8RN8 - chains A and B of the 6 polymer chains in the assembly; structure by electron microscopy, 2.92 A resolution.

# Chain A
Name: Polymerase acidic protein
From: Influenza B virus (B/Memphis/13/2003)
Notes: EC 3.1.-.-
Reference sequence: Q5V8Z9 (Q5V8Z9_9INFB); numbering as in UniProt (aligned over 1-726)
Amino-acid sequence (726 residues; each row starts with the number of its first residue):
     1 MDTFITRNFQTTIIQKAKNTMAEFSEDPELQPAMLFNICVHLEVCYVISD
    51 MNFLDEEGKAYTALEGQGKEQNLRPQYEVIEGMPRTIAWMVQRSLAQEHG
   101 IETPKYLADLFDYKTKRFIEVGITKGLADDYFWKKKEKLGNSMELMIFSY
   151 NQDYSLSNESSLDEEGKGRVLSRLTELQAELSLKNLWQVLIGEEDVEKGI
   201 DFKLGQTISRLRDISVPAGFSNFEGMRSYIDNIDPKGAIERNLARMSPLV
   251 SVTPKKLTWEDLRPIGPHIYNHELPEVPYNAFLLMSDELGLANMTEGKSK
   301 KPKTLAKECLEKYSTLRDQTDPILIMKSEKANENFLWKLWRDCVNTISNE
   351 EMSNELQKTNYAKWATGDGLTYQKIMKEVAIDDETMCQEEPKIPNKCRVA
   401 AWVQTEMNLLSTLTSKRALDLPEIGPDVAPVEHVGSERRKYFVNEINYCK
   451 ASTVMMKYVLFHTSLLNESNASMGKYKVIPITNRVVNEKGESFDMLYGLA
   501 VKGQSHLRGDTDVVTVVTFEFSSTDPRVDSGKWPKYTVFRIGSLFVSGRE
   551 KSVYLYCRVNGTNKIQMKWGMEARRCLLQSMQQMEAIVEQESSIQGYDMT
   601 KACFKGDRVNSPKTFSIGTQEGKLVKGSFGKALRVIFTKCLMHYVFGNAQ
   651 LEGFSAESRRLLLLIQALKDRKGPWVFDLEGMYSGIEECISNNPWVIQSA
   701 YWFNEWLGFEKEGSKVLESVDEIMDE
Disordered / not traced: 62-71, 717-726
Bound ions: Mg2+ near Asp109 (its only coordinating residue here)
What the authors report for this chain:
  - self-association interface (contacts with another copy of this molecule); pairs are residue here / residue on that copy: Lys338-Asp382 (salt bridge), Lys358-Glu378 (salt bridge), Asn332, Phe335, Tyr361, Tyr361, Trp364, Ile375
  - conformationally variable residues (loop rearrangement): Gln357 to Tyr372, Gln504 to Val513
  - mutagenesis - K631A/R634A: decreased catalytic activity

# Chain B
Name: RNA-directed RNA polymerase catalytic subunit
From: Influenza B virus (B/Memphis/13/2003)
Notes: EC 2.7.7.48
Reference sequence: Q5V8Y6 (Q5V8Y6_9INFB); numbering as in UniProt (aligned over 1-752)
Amino-acid sequence (752 residues; numbered 1 to 752; the number before each row is that of its first residue):
     1 MNINPYFLFIDVPIQAAISTTFPYTGVPPYSHGTGTGYTIDTVIRTHEYS
    51 NKGKQYISDVTGCTMVDPTNGPLPEDNEPSAYAQLDCVLEALDRMDEEHP
   101 GLFQAASQNAMETLMVTTVDKLTQGRQTFDWTVCRNQPAATALNTTITSF
   151 RLNDLNGADKGGLIPFCQDIIDSLDRPEMTFFSVKNIKKKLPAKNRKGFL
   201 IKRIPMKVKDKITKVEYIKRALSLNTMTKDAERGKLKRRAIATAGIQIRG
   251 FVLVVENLAKNICENLEQSGLPVGGNEKKAKLSNAVAKMLSNCPPGGISM
   301 TVTGDNTKWNECLNPRIFLAMTERITRDSPIWFRDFCSIAPVLFSNKIAR
   351 LGKGFMITSKTKRLKAQIPCPDLFSIPLERYNEETRAKLKKLKPFFNEEG
   401 TASLSPGMMMGMFNMLSTVLGVAALGIKNIGNKEYLWDGLQSSDDFALFV
   451 NAKDEETCMEGINDFYRTCKLLGINMSKKKSYCNETGMFEFTSMFYRDGF
   501 VSNFAMELPSFGVAGVNESADMAIGMTIIKNNMINNGMGPATAQTAIQLF
   551 IADYRYTYKCHRGDSKVEGKRMKIIKELWENTKGRDGLLVADGGPNIYNL
   601 RNLHIPEIVLKYNLMDPEYKGRLLHPQNPFVGHLSIEGIKEADITPAHGP
   651 VKKMDYDAVSGTHSWRTKRNRSILNTDQRNMILEEQCYAKCCNLFEACFN
   701 SASYRKPVGQHSMLEAMAHRLRMDARLDYESGRMSKDDFEKAMAHLGEIG
   751 YI
Disordered / not traced: 188-201, 230-239, 633-654, 669-752
Bound ions: Mg2+ site 1 near Ser442 (its only coordinating residue here); Mg2+ site 2: Asp445, Glu490
What the authors report for this chain:
  - self-association interface (contacts with another copy of this molecule): Lys360 to Arg363

# Chain A / chain B interface
Contacting residue pairs (369; chain A residue first):
  Glu23(A) - Asn109(B)
  Phe24(A) - Asn109(B)
  Phe24(A) - Glu112(B)
  Phe24(A) - Thr113(B)  hydrogen bond (backbone-side chain)
  Met34(A) - Val116(B)  hydrophobic
  Arg85(A) - Ala105(B)
  Arg85(A) - Gln108(B)  hydrogen bond
  Arg85(A) - Asn109(B)  hydrogen bond
  Arg85(A) - Glu112(B)  salt bridge
  Thr86(A) - Pro100(B)
  Thr86(A) - Gly101(B)
  Thr86(A) - Ala105(B)
  Trp89(A) - Gln104(B)
  Trp89(A) - Ala105(B)
  Trp89(A) - Gln108(B)
  Met90(A) - Pro100(B)
  Arg93(A) - Gln104(B)
  Arg93(A) - Asp328(B)  salt bridge
  Lys105(A) - Arg327(B)
  Lys105(A) - Asp328(B)
  Lys105(A) - Ser329(B)  hydrogen bond (side chain-backbone)
  Lys105(A) - Pro330(B)
  Tyr106(A) - Met111(B)  hydrophobic
  Tyr106(A) - Pro330(B)
  Tyr106(A) - Trp332(B)  hydrogen bond
  Leu107(A) - Gln108(B)
  Val196(A) - Met115(B)
  Lys198(A) - Met115(B)
  Lys198(A) - Ile164(B)
  Gly199(A) - Met115(B)
  Gly199(A) - Ile164(B)
  Gly199(A) - Trp332(B)
  Ile200(A) - Trp332(B)
  Phe202(A) - Gln168(B)
  Phe202(A) - Ile171(B)  hydrophobic
  Phe202(A) - Phe251(B)  hydrophobic
  Phe202(A) - Phe336(B)  hydrophobic
  Phe202(A) - Ile339(B)  hydrophobic
  Lys203(A) - Gln168(B)  hydrogen bond (backbone-side chain)
  Lys203(A) - Ile171(B)
  Leu204(A) - Asp335(B)
  Leu204(A) - Ile339(B)  hydrophobic
  Gly205(A) - Asp175(B)
  Gln206(A) - Asp175(B)  hydrogen bond (backbone-side chain)
  Thr207(A) - Leu174(B)  hydrogen bond (side chain-backbone)
  Thr207(A) - Asp175(B)  hydrogen bond (backbone-side chain)
  Thr207(A) - Ile218(B)
  Ile208(A) - Leu174(B)  hydrophobic
  Ile208(A) - Leu343(B)  hydrophobic
  Arg210(A) - Asp59(B)  salt bridge
  Arg210(A) - Val60(B)
  Leu211(A) - Val60(B)  hydrophobic
  Leu211(A) - Asn346(B)
  Arg212(A) - Asp335(B)  salt bridge
  Arg212(A) - Ser338(B)  hydrogen bond
  Arg212(A) - Val342(B)
  Ile214(A) - Tyr56(B)  hydrogen bond (backbone-side chain)
  Ile214(A) - Arg316(B)  hydrogen bond (backbone-side chain)
  Ile214(A) - Asn346(B)
  Ser215(A) - Arg316(B)
  Ser215(A) - Leu319(B)
  Ser215(A) - Val342(B)
  Ser215(A) - Ser345(B)
  Val216(A) - Asp67(B)
  Val216(A) - Arg316(B)  hydrogen bond (backbone-side chain)
  Pro217(A) - Asp67(B)
  Pro217(A) - Thr69(B)
  Pro217(A) - Asn70(B)
  Ala218(A) - Asp67(B)
  Ala218(A) - Thr69(B)
  Ala218(A) - Asn70(B)  hydrogen bond (backbone-side chain)
  Phe220(A) - Leu85(B)  hydrophobic
  Phe223(A) - Leu319(B)  hydrophobic
  Phe223(A) - Glu323(B)
  Met226(A) - Leu319(B)  hydrophobic
  Met226(A) - Ala320(B)  hydrophobic
  Arg227(A) - Glu323(B)  salt bridge
  Arg227(A) - Ile331(B)
  Arg227(A) - Arg334(B)
  Arg227(A) - Asp335(B)  salt bridge
  Tyr229(A) - Leu85(B)  hydrophobic
  Tyr229(A) - Leu89(B)  hydrophobic
  Ile230(A) - Leu89(B)  hydrophobic
  Ile230(A) - Ala320(B)  hydrophobic
  Ile230(A) - Glu323(B)
  Ile230(A) - Arg324(B)
  Ile230(A) - Arg327(B)  hydrogen bond (backbone-side chain)
  Asp231(A) - Arg327(B)
  Asp231(A) - Arg334(B)  salt bridge
  Pro235(A) - Asp86(B)
  Pro235(A) - Leu89(B)
  Pro235(A) - Glu90(B)
  Pro235(A) - Asp93(B)
  Lys236(A) - Glu90(B)
  Gly237(A) - Glu90(B)  hydrogen bond (backbone-side chain)
  Ala238(A) - Asp86(B)
  Ala238(A) - Cys87(B)
  Ala238(A) - Glu90(B)  hydrogen bond (backbone-side chain)
  Ile239(A) - Cys87(B)
  Ile239(A) - Glu90(B)  hydrogen bond (backbone-side chain)
  Ile239(A) - Ile427(B)  hydrophobic
  Ile239(A) - Ile430(B)  hydrophobic
  Ile239(A) - Leu471(B)
  Glu240(A) - Gly431(B)  hydrogen bond (side chain-backbone)
  Asn242(A) - Leu73(B)
  Asn242(A) - Gln84(B)
  Asn242(A) - Asp86(B)  hydrogen bond
  Asn242(A) - Cys87(B)  hydrogen bond
  Asn242(A) - Leu471(B)
  Leu243(A) - Ile430(B)  hydrophobic
  Leu243(A) - Arg467(B)  hydrogen bond (backbone-side chain)
  Leu243(A) - Thr468(B)
  Leu243(A) - Leu471(B)  hydrophobic
  Arg245(A) - Leu73(B)
  Met246(A) - Arg467(B)  hydrogen bond (backbone-side chain)
  Met246(A) - Lys470(B)
  Ser247(A) - Arg467(B)  hydrogen bond (backbone-side chain)
  Pro248(A) - Arg467(B)
  Leu249(A) - Glu75(B)
  Leu249(A) - Asn77(B)  hydrogen bond (backbone-side chain)
  Val250(A) - Pro74(B)
  Val250(A) - Asp76(B)
  Val250(A) - Asn77(B)
  Val250(A) - Tyr466(B)  hydrophobic
  Val250(A) - Arg467(B)  hydrogen bond (backbone-side chain)
  Ser251(A) - Asn77(B)  hydrogen bond (backbone-side chain)
  Ser251(A) - Asn463(B)
  Ser251(A) - Tyr466(B)
  Ser251(A) - Lys478(B)  hydrogen bond (backbone-side chain)
  Val252(A) - Asn463(B)  hydrogen bond (backbone-side chain)
  Val252(A) - Tyr466(B)  hydrophobic
  Val252(A) - Lys478(B)  hydrogen bond (backbone-side chain)
  Thr253(A) - Lys478(B)
  Pro254(A) - Met459(B)  hydrophobic
  Lys256(A) - Glu455(B)  salt bridge
  Lys298(A) - Lys566(B)
  Lys298(A) - Glu568(B)
  Leu370(A) - Arg363(B)  hydrogen bond (backbone-side chain)
  Tyr372(A) - Ser359(B)
  Tyr372(A) - Lys360(B)
  Tyr372(A) - Arg363(B)
  Tyr372(A) - Leu364(B)
  Tyr372(A) - Lys365(B)
  Gln373(A) - Arg363(B)  hydrogen bond (backbone-backbone)
  Gln373(A) - Leu364(B)
  Gln373(A) - Lys365(B)  hydrogen bond (backbone-backbone)
  Lys374(A) - Lys365(B)
  Lys374(A) - Gln367(B)
  Ile375(A) - Leu364(B)  hydrophobic
  Ile375(A) - Lys365(B)  hydrogen bond (backbone-backbone)
  Ile375(A) - Ala366(B)
  Lys377(A) - Gln367(B)
  Lys377(A) - Pro369(B)
  Lys377(A) - Asp372(B)  salt bridge
  Ala380(A) - Ile357(B)  hydrophobic
  Ala380(A) - Ala366(B)  hydrophobic
  Ala380(A) - Arg380(B)  hydrogen bond (backbone-side chain)
  Ile381(A) - Ile376(B)  hydrophobic
  Ile381(A) - Arg380(B)  hydrogen bond (backbone-side chain)
  Asp383(A) - Lys362(B)  salt bridge
  Asp383(A) - Arg380(B)  hydrogen bond (backbone-side chain)
  Glu384(A) - Arg380(B)
  Thr385(A) - Lys362(B)
  Met386(A) - Ile357(B)
  Met386(A) - Thr358(B)
  Met386(A) - Ser359(B)
  Met386(A) - Leu364(B)  hydrophobic
  Met386(A) - Lys365(B)
  Met386(A) - Ala366(B)
  Met386(A) - Arg380(B)  hydrogen bond (backbone-side chain)
  Cys387(A) - Ile357(B)
  Cys387(A) - Thr358(B)  hydrogen bond (backbone-backbone)
  Cys387(A) - Arg380(B)
  Gln388(A) - Phe355(B)
  Gln388(A) - Met356(B)
  Gln388(A) - Ile357(B)
  Gln388(A) - Arg380(B)  hydrogen bond (backbone-backbone)
  Gln388(A) - Tyr381(B)
  Gln388(A) - Asn382(B)  hydrogen bond (side chain-backbone)
  Gln388(A) - Thr385(B)  hydrogen bond
  Glu389(A) - Met356(B)
  Glu389(A) - Thr358(B)
  Glu389(A) - Asn382(B)  hydrogen bond (backbone-side chain)
  Glu390(A) - Asn382(B)
  Glu390(A) - Glu383(B)
  Pro391(A) - Asn382(B)
  Pro391(A) - Glu384(B)
  Gln404(A) - Asn2(B)
  Gln404(A) - Ile3(B)  hydrogen bond (side chain-backbone)
  Met407(A) - Ile3(B)  hydrophobic
  Met407(A) - Pro5(B)  hydrophobic
  Asn408(A) - Met1(B)  hydrogen bond (side chain-backbone)
  Asn408(A) - Asn2(B)  hydrogen bond
  Asn408(A) - Ile3(B)  hydrogen bond (side chain-backbone)
  Ser411(A) - Ile3(B)
  Leu421(A) - Leu549(B)  hydrophobic
  Pro422(A) - Gln548(B)  hydrogen bond (backbone-side chain)
  Pro422(A) - Ile551(B)  hydrophobic
  Pro422(A) - Ala552(B)
  Pro422(A) - Arg555(B)
  Glu423(A) - Arg555(B)  salt bridge
  Glu423(A) - Arg562(B)  salt bridge
  Glu423(A) - Asn596(B)  hydrogen bond (backbone-side chain)
  Ile424(A) - Gln544(B)
  Ile424(A) - Ile547(B)  hydrophobic
  Ile424(A) - Gln548(B)
  Ile424(A) - Asn596(B)
  Ile424(A) - Tyr598(B)
  Ile424(A) - Asn599(B)
  Gly425(A) - Asn596(B)
  Gly425(A) - Ile597(B)
  Gly425(A) - Tyr598(B)  hydrogen bond (backbone-backbone)
  Gly425(A) - Asn599(B)  hydrogen bond (backbone-side chain)
  Pro426(A) - Asn599(B)  hydrogen bond (backbone-side chain)
  Pro426(A) - Arg601(B)  hydrogen bond (backbone-side chain)
  Asp427(A) - Gln544(B)
  Asp427(A) - Asn599(B)  hydrogen bond
  Val428(A) - Arg601(B)
  Val431(A) - Pro540(B)  hydrophobic
  Glu432(A) - Gln544(B)  hydrogen bond (backbone-side chain)
  Glu432(A) - Asn599(B)
  Glu432(A) - Leu600(B)
  Glu432(A) - Arg601(B)  salt bridge
  Gly435(A) - Pro540(B)
  Gly435(A) - Ala541(B)
  Gly435(A) - Gln544(B)
  Ser436(A) - Gln544(B)  hydrogen bond (backbone-side chain)
  Arg438(A) - Ala541(B)
  Arg439(A) - Ala541(B)
  Arg439(A) - Gln544(B)  hydrogen bond
  Arg439(A) - Thr545(B)
  Arg439(A) - Gln548(B)
  Asn467(A) - Tyr556(B)
  Gly509(A) - Lys229(B)  hydrogen bond (backbone-side chain)
  Ile565(A) - Pro29(B)  hydrophobic
  Trp569(A) - Tyr24(B)  hydrophobic
  Trp569(A) - Pro28(B)  hydrophobic
  Trp569(A) - Pro29(B)
  Met571(A) - Phe511(B)
  Glu572(A) - Ser510(B)
  Glu572(A) - Phe511(B)  hydrogen bond (side chain-backbone)
  Arg574(A) - Phe511(B)
  Arg574(A) - Leu549(B)
  Arg574(A) - Asp553(B)  salt bridge
  Arg575(A) - Pro23(B)
  Arg575(A) - Glu507(B)  salt bridge
  Arg575(A) - Leu508(B)  hydrogen bond (side chain-backbone)
  Arg575(A) - Pro509(B)
  Arg575(A) - Phe511(B)
  Leu578(A) - Leu508(B)  hydrophobic
  Leu578(A) - Pro509(B)
  Leu578(A) - Thr542(B)
  Leu578(A) - Thr545(B)
  Leu578(A) - Ala546(B)
  Gln579(A) - Thr20(B)  hydrogen bond (side chain-backbone)
  Gln579(A) - Thr21(B)  hydrogen bond (side chain-backbone)
  Gln579(A) - Pro23(B)
  Gln579(A) - Leu508(B)
  Met581(A) - Ala541(B)  hydrophobic
  Met581(A) - Thr542(B)
  Met581(A) - Thr545(B)
  Gln582(A) - Thr20(B)
  Gln582(A) - Met506(B)
  Gln582(A) - Gly537(B)
  Gln582(A) - Met538(B)
  Gln582(A) - Gly539(B)  hydrogen bond (side chain-backbone)
  Gln582(A) - Thr542(B)
  Gln583(A) - Ala17(B)
  Gln583(A) - Ser19(B)  hydrogen bond (side chain-backbone)
  Gln583(A) - Thr20(B)  hydrogen bond (side chain-backbone)
  Glu585(A) - Gly539(B)
  Glu585(A) - Pro540(B)
  Glu585(A) - Ala541(B)  hydrogen bond (side chain-backbone)
  Glu585(A) - Thr542(B)  hydrogen bond
  Ala586(A) - Ala16(B)
  Ala586(A) - Ser19(B)
  Ala586(A) - Phe500(B)
  Glu589(A) - Phe500(B)
  Gln590(A) - Pro13(B)
  Gln590(A) - Ala16(B)
  Gln590(A) - Arg497(B)
  Gln590(A) - Phe500(B)
  Ser593(A) - Phe500(B)
  Lys613(A) - Asp11(B)
  Phe615(A) - Leu8(B)  hydrophobic
  Phe615(A) - Asp11(B)
  Phe615(A) - Val12(B)  hydrophobic
  Ser616(A) - Phe7(B)
  Ser616(A) - Leu8(B)
  Ser616(A) - Ile10(B)
  Ser616(A) - Asp11(B)  hydrogen bond (backbone-side chain)
  Ile617(A) - Met1(B)  hydrophobic
  Ile617(A) - Ile3(B)
  Ile617(A) - Asn4(B)  hydrogen bond (backbone-backbone)
  Gly618(A) - Met1(B)
  Gly618(A) - Asn2(B)
  Gly618(A) - Asn4(B)
  Gly618(A) - Phe7(B)
  Thr619(A) - Met1(B)
  Thr619(A) - Asn2(B)  hydrogen bond (backbone-backbone)
  Thr619(A) - Phe7(B)
  Gln620(A) - Met1(B)
  Leu624(A) - Phe7(B)  hydrophobic
  Val625(A) - Met1(B)  hydrophobic
  Lys626(A) - Asp11(B)  salt bridge
  Lys631(A) - Ile3(B)
  Val635(A) - Ile3(B)  hydrophobic
  Tyr644(A) - Pro23(B)  hydrophobic
  Gly647(A) - Tyr30(B)
  Asn648(A) - Tyr30(B)
  Ala649(A) - Tyr30(B)
  Glu652(A) - Phe22(B)
  Glu652(A) - Tyr24(B)
  Glu652(A) - Pro28(B)
  Glu652(A) - Ser31(B)  hydrogen bond
  Phe654(A) - Tyr6(B)
  Ser655(A) - Phe22(B)
  Ser655(A) - Phe504(B)
  Glu657(A) - Lys480(B)  salt bridge
  Arg659(A) - Glu490(B)  salt bridge
  Arg659(A) - Phe495(B)
  Arg660(A) - Lys480(B)  hydrogen bond (side chain-backbone)
  Leu662(A) - Phe9(B)  hydrophobic
  Leu662(A) - Ile14(B)
  Leu663(A) - Gln15(B)
  Leu663(A) - Tyr482(B)
  Leu663(A) - Phe495(B)  hydrophobic
  Leu664(A) - Tyr482(B)  hydrophobic
  Gln666(A) - Pro13(B)
  Gln666(A) - Ile14(B)  hydrogen bond (side chain-backbone)
  Gln666(A) - Gln15(B)
  Ala667(A) - Met488(B)  hydrophobic
  Lys669(A) - Phe9(B)  hydrogen bond (side chain-backbone)
  Lys669(A) - Ile10(B)
  Asp670(A) - Met488(B)
  Asp670(A) - Arg497(B)  salt bridge
  Lys672(A) - Asn484(B)
  Lys672(A) - Glu485(B)  hydrogen bond (backbone-backbone)
  Gly673(A) - Met300(B)
  Gly673(A) - Glu455(B)
  Pro674(A) - Cys483(B)
  Pro674(A) - Asn484(B)
  Trp675(A) - Glu455(B)  hydrogen bond
  Trp675(A) - Met459(B)  hydrophobic
  Trp675(A) - Tyr482(B)
  Trp675(A) - Cys483(B)  hydrogen bond (backbone-backbone)
  Phe677(A) - Ile462(B)  hydrophobic
  Phe677(A) - Lys478(B)
  Phe677(A) - Ser481(B)
  Phe677(A) - Tyr482(B)  hydrophobic
  Asp678(A) - Lys478(B)  hydrogen bond (backbone-backbone)
  Asp678(A) - Lys479(B)
  Gly681(A) - Lys479(B)
  Met682(A) - Lys479(B)
  Met682(A) - Tyr482(B)  hydrophobic
  Ser699(A) - Tyr6(B)
  Trp702(A) - Ile3(B)  hydrogen bond (side chain-backbone)
  Trp702(A) - Asn4(B)  hydrogen bond (backbone-side chain)
  Trp702(A) - Pro5(B)
  Trp702(A) - Tyr6(B)  hydrophobic
  Glu705(A) - Asn4(B)
  Glu705(A) - Phe7(B)
  Trp706(A) - Tyr6(B)
  Trp706(A) - Phe7(B)  hydrophobic
  Trp706(A) - Phe9(B)  hydrophobic
  Trp706(A) - Ile10(B)
  Trp706(A) - Ile14(B)  hydrophobic
  Phe709(A) - Phe7(B)  hydrophobic
  Glu710(A) - Ile10(B)
Interface residues without a listed pair, chain A (171 interface residues in all): Lys138, Glu197, Asp201, Thr371, Met376, Asp510, Ala573, Leu577, Ile587, Thr614, Ile636, Lys639, His643, Ala656, Ile665, Arg671, Val676, Phe703
Interface residues without a listed pair, chain B (179 interface residues in all): Ile18, Ser58, Met65, Ala91, Leu102, Cys167, Asp172, Lys214, Leu222, Val302, Asp305, Ile368, Ser375, Asn432, Pro595

# In short
171 residues of chain A face 179 of chain B across their interface; the contacts include 80 hydrogen bonds and
19 salt bridges. Polar pairs include Arg85(A)-Glu112(B), Arg93(A)-Asp328(B) and Arg210(A)-Asp59(B). The Mg2+
site 2 is built by Asp445(B) and Glu490(B). The paper reports that K631A/R634A of chain A reduce catalytic
activity; conformational variability at Gln357(A) and Gln504(A).
Chain A is Polymerase acidic protein and chain B is RNA-directed RNA polymerase catalytic subunit, both from
Influenza B virus (B/Memphis/13/2003); the structure, Influenza B polymerase pseudo-symmetrical apo-dimer
(FluPol(E)|FluPol(S)), was determined by electron microscopy (same publication as 8RN1, 8RN2, 8RN3, 8RN4,
8RN5, 8RN6 and 5 further entries).
